5Y2T - chain A; structure by X-ray diffraction, 1.70 A resolution.

[Chain A]
Name: Peroxisome proliferator-activated receptor gamma
Organism: Homo sapiens
Reference sequence: P37231 (PPARG_HUMAN); residues 207-477 here correspond to UniProt positions 235-505 (UniProt number = residue number + 28)
Sequence (294 residues; numbered 184 to 477; the number before each row is that of its first residue):
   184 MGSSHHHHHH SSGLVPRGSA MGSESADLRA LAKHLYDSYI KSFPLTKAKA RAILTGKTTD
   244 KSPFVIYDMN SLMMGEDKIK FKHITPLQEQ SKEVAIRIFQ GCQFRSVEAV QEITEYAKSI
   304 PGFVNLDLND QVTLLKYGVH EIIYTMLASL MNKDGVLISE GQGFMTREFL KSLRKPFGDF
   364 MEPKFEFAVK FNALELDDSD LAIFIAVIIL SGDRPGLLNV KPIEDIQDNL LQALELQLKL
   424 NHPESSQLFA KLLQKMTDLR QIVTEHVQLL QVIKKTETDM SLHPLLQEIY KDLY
Not modelled in the structure: 184-206, 264-272, 477
Construct notes: expression tag (184-206)
Small-molecule neighbours: Lobeglitazone (8LX; (5S)-5-[[4-[2-[[6-(4-methoxyphenoxy)pyrimidin-4-yl]-methyl-amino]ethoxy]phenyl]methyl]-1,3-thiazolidine-2,4-dione): Ile249, Leu255, Gly258, Glu259, Arg280, Ile281, Phe282, Gly284, Cys285, Gln286, Arg288, Ser289, His323, Ile326, Tyr327, Leu330, Val339, Ile341, Met348, Leu353, Met364, His449, Leu453, Leu469, Tyr473
From the paper describing this entry:
  - binding site for Lobeglitazone: Ile249, Leu255, Ile281, Cys285, Ser289, His323, Tyr327, Leu330, Ile341, Met348, Leu353, Met364, His449, Tyr473

[Overview]
Ligands of chain A: Lobeglitazone. From the paper: a binding site for Lobeglitazone at Ile249, Leu255 and
Ile281 among others.
Chain A is Peroxisome proliferator-activated receptor gamma (Homo sapiens); the structure, Structure of
PPARgamma ligand binding domain - lobeglitazone complex, was determined by X-ray diffraction, deposited
together with 5Y2O.
